Entry 4QUY (X-ray diffraction, 2.80 A resolution); this record covers chains A and B of the 28 polymer chains in the assembly.

Chain A:
Name: Proteasome subunit alpha type-2
Source organism: Saccharomyces cerevisiae
Notes: EC 3.4.25.1; engineered mutation(s): A49S
UniProt: P23639 (PSA2_YEAST); residue numbers follow UniProt; this construct covers 1-250
Amino-acid sequence (250 residues; numbered 1 to 250; the number before each row is that of its first residue):
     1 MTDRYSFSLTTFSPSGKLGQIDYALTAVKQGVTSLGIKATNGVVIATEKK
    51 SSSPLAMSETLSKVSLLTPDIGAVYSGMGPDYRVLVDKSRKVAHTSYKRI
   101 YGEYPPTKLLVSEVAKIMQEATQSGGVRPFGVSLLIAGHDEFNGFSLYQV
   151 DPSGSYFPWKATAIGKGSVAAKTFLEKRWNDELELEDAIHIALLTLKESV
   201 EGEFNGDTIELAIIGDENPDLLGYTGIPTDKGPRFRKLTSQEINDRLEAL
Curated features (UniProtKB/Swiss-Prot):
  - cross-link: K108 (Glycyl lysine isopeptide (Lys-Gly) (interchain with G-Cter in ubiquitin))

Chain B:
Name: Proteasome subunit alpha type-3
Source organism: Saccharomyces cerevisiae
Notes: EC 3.4.25.1
UniProt: P23638 (PSA3_YEAST); residues 0-257 here correspond to UniProt positions 1-258 (UniProt number = residue number + 1)
Amino-acid sequence (258 residues; each row starts with the number of its first residue; numbering starts at 0):
     0 MGSRRYDSRTTIFSPEGRLYQVEYALESISHAGTAIGIMASDGIVLAAER
    50 KVTSTLLEQDTSTEKLYKLNDKIAVAVAGLTADAEILINTARIHAQNYLK
   100 TYNEDIPVEILVRRLSDIKQGYTQHGGLRPFGVSFIYAGYDDRYGYQLYT
   150 SNPSGNYTGWKAISVGANTSAAQTLLQMDYKDDMKVDDAIELALKTLSKT
   200 TDSSALTYDRLEFATIRKGANDGEVYQKIFKPQEIKDILVKTGITKKDED
   250 EEADEDMK
Unresolved in the structure: 0, 245-257
Curated features (UniProtKB/Swiss-Prot):
  - cross-link (Glycyl lysine isopeptide (Lys-Gly)): K99 (interchain with G-Cter in ubiquitin), K198 (interchain with G-Cter in ubiquitin), K230 (interchain with G-Cter in ubiquitin)

Interface between chain A and chain B:
Residue-residue contacts (64):
  R4(A) - S2(B)  hydrogen bond (backbone-side chain)
  Y5(A) - S2(B)
  Y5(A) - Y5(B)
  S6(A) - G125(B)
  S6(A) - L127(B)
  F7(A) - S2(B)
  F7(A) - Y5(B)
  F7(A) - D6(B)
  F7(A) - G126(B)
  S8(A) - G126(B)  hydrogen bond (backbone-backbone)
  S8(A) - L127(B)
  S8(A) - R128(B)  hydrogen bond (side chain-backbone)
  T10(A) - R128(B)
  T11(A) - S7(B)
  T11(A) - T9(B)
  T11(A) - Q20(B)
  F12(A) - Q20(B)
  F12(A) - Y23(B)
  F12(A) - A24(B)  hydrophobic
  F12(A) - S27(B)
  F12(A) - L79(B)  hydrophobic
  F12(A) - R128(B)
  F12(A) - P129(B)
  F12(A) - G131(B)
  S13(A) - Y23(B)
  P14(A) - Y23(B)  hydrophobic
  P14(A) - E26(B)
  S15(A) - E26(B)
  S15(A) - H30(B)
  G16(A) - Y23(B)
  G16(A) - S27(B)  hydrogen bond (backbone-side chain)
  L18(A) - R128(B)
  K38(A) - E57(B)  salt bridge
  K116(A) - I85(B)
  Q119(A) - A81(B)
  Q119(A) - D82(B)  hydrogen bond
  Q119(A) - I85(B)
  Q119(A) - R128(B)
  T122(A) - R128(B)  hydrogen bond (backbone-side chain)
  Q123(A) - Y121(B)
  Q123(A) - L127(B)
  Q123(A) - R128(B)  hydrogen bond (side chain-backbone)
  Q123(A) - F130(B)
  G125(A) - L127(B)
  S153(A) - A81(B)
  G154(A) - A81(B)
  S155(A) - A81(B)
  Y156(A) - E84(B)  hydrogen bond
  F157(A) - L56(B)  hydrophobic
  P158(A) - L56(B)
  P158(A) - E57(B)  hydrogen bond (backbone-backbone)
  P158(A) - T60(B)
  P158(A) - S61(B)
  W159(A) - S53(B)
  W159(A) - L55(B)
  W159(A) - L56(B)
  K160(A) - T54(B)
  K160(A) - L55(B)  hydrogen bond (backbone-backbone)
  K160(A) - L56(B)
  K160(A) - E57(B)
  A161(A) - L55(B)
  L175(A) - L55(B)  hydrophobic
  E176(A) - T54(B)
  E176(A) - L55(B)
Interface residues without a listed pair, chain A (34 interface residues in all): S112, S124, K172, W179
Interface residues without a listed pair, chain B (32 interface residues in all): T80

Summary:
34 residues of chain A face 32 of chain B across their interface, with 10 hydrogen bonds and 1 salt bridge.
Polar pairs include K38(A)-E57(B), R4(A)-S2(B) and S8(A)-R128(B).
Chain A is Proteasome subunit alpha type-2 and chain B is Proteasome subunit alpha type-3, both from
Saccharomyces cerevisiae; the structure, yCP beta5-A49S-mutant, was determined by X-ray diffraction, deposited
together with 4QUX, 4QV0, 4QV1, 4QV3, 4QV4, 4QV5 and 42 further entries.
